PDB entry 6HIS | electron microscopy, 4.50 A resolution (low resolution: residue-level contacts below are approximate; hydrogen-bond / salt-bridge calls are withheld) | chains C and D of the 5 polymer chains in the assembly

Chain C (and D):
Molecule: 5-hydroxytryptamine receptor 3A
Source organism: Mus musculus
Notes: chain D of this document is another copy of the same molecule, construct and numbering; everything in this record applies to it too
UniProt: P23979 (5HT3A_MOUSE); the construct has insertions or renumbered stretches relative to UniProt, so the offset changes along the chain: 8-276 = UniProt 34-302; 278-458 = UniProt 303-483
Amino-acid sequence (451 residues; each row starts with the number of its first residue):
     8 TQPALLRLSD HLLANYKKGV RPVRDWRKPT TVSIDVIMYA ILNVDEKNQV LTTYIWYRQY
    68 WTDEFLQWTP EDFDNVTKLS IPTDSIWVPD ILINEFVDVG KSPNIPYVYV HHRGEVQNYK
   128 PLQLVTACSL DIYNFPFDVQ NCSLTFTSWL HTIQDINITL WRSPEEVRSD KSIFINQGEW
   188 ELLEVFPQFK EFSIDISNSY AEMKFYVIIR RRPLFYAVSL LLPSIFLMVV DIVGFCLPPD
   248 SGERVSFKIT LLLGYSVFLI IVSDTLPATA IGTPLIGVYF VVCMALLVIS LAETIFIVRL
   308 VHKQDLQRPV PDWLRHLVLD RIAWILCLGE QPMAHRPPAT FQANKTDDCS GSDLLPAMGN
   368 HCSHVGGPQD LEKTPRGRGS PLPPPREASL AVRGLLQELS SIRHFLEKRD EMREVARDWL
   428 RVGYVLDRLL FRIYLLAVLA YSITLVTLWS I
Disordered / not traced: 335-398
Cystine bridges: Cys135-Cys149
Covalently attached groups: N-acetylglucosamine (NAG) linked to Asn82, Asn148, Asn164
Differences from the reference sequence: insertion (277)
Small-molecule neighbours:
  - tropisetron (TKT; (3-endo)-8-methyl-8-azabicyclo[3.2.1]oct-3-yl 1H-indole-3-carboxylate), molecule 1: Asp42, Ile44, Trp63, Arg65, Tyr126, Arg169
  - tropisetron (TKT), molecule 2: Asn101, Thr154, Ser155, Trp156, Ile201, Tyr207
What the authors report for this chain:
  - binding site for tropisetron: Asp42, Ile44, Trp63, Arg65, Trp156, Arg169, Tyr207
  - mutagenesis - W63C, W156C, Y207C: abolished binding to tropisetron (citing earlier work)
  - mutagenesis - R65A (50-fold), D202A (140-fold): decreased binding to serotonin (citing earlier work)
  - mutagenesis - W456A: abolished signaling in response to TMPPAA

Chain C / chain D interface:
Residue-residue contacts (82; chain C residue first):
  Pro10(C) with Arg31(D)
  Ala11(C) with Val30(D); Phe72(D)
  Leu12(C) with Val27(D)
  Leu13(C) with Val27(D); Phe72(D)
  Ser16(C) with Val27(D)
  Asp17(C) with Lys24(D)
  Tyr46(C) with Glu102(D)
  Leu49(C) with Asn55(D); Val104(D)
  Tyr61(C) with Phe103(D); Val104(D)
  Trp63(C) with Asn101(D); Trp156(D)
  Asp81(C) with Trp33(D)
  Asn82(C) with Trp33(D)
  Lys85(C) with Thr159(D)
  Ser87(C) with Gly26(D); His158(D)
  Pro89(C) with Gly26(D)
  Lys108(C) with Asp105(D); Val106(D); Lys108(D)
  Ser109(C) with Val106(D)
  Pro110(C) with Val106(D)
  Ile112(C) with Leu99(D)
  Tyr114(C) with Lys25(D); Gly26(D); Trp94(D); Val95(D); Leu157(D)
  Tyr116(C) with Leu157(D); His158(D); Thr159(D)
  Tyr126(C) with Trp156(D)
  Lys127(C) with Trp156(D)
  Pro128(C) with Trp156(D)
  Gln130(C) with Val104(D); Asp105(D)
  Ile182(C) with Ala134(D); Ser136(D)
  Asn183(C) with Gln56(D)
  Gln184(C) with Gln56(D); Leu137(D); Ile278(D)
  Gly185(C) with Ala277(D)
  Glu186(C) with Ala277(D)
  Arg219(C) with Ala277(D)
  Leu221(C) with Ala277(D); Ile278(D); Gly279(D)
  Phe222(C) with Ala275(D)
  Phe233(C) with Met291(D); Val295(D)
  Val240(C) with Leu298(D); Ala299(D); Ile302(D)
  Cys243(C) with Ile302(D); Arg306(D)
  Asp247(C) with His309(D)
  Ser248(C) with His309(D)
  Glu250(C) with Gly249(D); Val252(D)
  Phe254(C) with Ile256(D)
  Thr257(C) with Ile256(D); Leu260(D)
  Gly261(C) with Leu260(D)
  Phe265(C) with Ile267(D)
  Ile268(C) with Ile267(D)
  Leu406(C) with Leu402(D)
  Ile409(C) with Ile409(D)
  Arg410(C) with Glu405(D); Ile409(D)
  Asp417(C) with Phe412(D)
  Arg420(C) with Asp312(D); Met419(D)
  Arg424(C) with Asp312(D); Leu313(D)
  Leu427(C) with Gln311(D); Leu313(D)
  Arg435(C) with Arg306(D)
Interface residues without a listed pair, chain C (66 interface residues in all): Asn50, Val83, Pro113, Val115, Leu229, Pro230, Val237, Leu244, Pro245, Ser253, Leu403, Glu414, Arg416, Tyr431
Interface residues without a listed pair, chain D (61 interface residues in all): Arg28, Arg34, Asp97, Tyr207, Pro274, Thr276, Val288, Val305, Ser408, Arg416

In short:
66 residues of chain C and 61 residues of chain D are in contact. Chain C binds tropisetron. From the paper: a
binding site for tropisetron at Asp42(C), Ile44(C) and Trp63(C) among others; W63C, W156C and Y207C of chain C
abolish binding to tropisetron; 6 substitutions were tested in all.
Both chains are 5-hydroxytryptamine receptor 3A (Mus musculus). Entry 6HIS (Mouse serotonin 5-HT3 receptor,
tropisetron-bound, T conformation) was determined by electron microscopy, deposited together with 6HIN, 6HIO
and 6HIQ.
